PDB entry 6M0S | electron microscopy, 3.60 A resolution | chains A and M of the 15 polymer chains in the assembly

[Chain A]
Molecule: V-type proton ATPase subunit a, vacuolar isoform
From: Saccharomyces cerevisiae (strain ATCC 204508 / S288c)
UniProt: P32563 (VPH1_YEAST); residues 3-827 here = UniProt positions 3-827
Amino-acid sequence (825 residues; each row starts with the number of its first residue):
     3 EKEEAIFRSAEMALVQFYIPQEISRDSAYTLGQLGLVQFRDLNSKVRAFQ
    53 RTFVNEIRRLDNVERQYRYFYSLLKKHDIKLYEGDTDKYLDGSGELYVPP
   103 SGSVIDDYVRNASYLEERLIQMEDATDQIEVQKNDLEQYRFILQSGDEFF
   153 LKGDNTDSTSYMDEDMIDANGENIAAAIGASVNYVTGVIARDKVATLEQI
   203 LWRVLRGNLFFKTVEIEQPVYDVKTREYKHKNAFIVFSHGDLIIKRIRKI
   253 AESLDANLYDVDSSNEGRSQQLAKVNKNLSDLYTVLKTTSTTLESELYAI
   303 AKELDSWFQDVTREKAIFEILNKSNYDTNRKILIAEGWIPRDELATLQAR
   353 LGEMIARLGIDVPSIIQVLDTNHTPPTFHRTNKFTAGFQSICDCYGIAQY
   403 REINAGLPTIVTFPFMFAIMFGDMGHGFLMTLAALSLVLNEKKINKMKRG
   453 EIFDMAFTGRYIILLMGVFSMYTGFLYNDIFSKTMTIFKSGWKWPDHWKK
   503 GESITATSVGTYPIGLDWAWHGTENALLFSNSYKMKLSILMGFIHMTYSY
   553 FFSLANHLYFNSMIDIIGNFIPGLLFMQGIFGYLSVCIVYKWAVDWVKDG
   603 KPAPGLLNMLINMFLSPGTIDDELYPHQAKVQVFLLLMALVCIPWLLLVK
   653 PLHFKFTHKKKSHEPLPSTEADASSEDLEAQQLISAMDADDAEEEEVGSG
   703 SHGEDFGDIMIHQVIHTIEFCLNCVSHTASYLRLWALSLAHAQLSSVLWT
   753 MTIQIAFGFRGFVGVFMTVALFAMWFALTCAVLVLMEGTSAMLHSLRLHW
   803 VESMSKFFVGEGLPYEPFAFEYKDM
Not modelled in the structure: 154-183, 225-229, 660-705

[Chain M]
Molecule: V-type proton ATPase subunit e
From: Saccharomyces cerevisiae (strain ATCC 204508 / S288c)
UniProt: Q3E7B6 (VA0E_YEAST); residues 1-71 here = UniProt positions 1-71
Amino-acid sequence (71 residues; numbered 1 to 71; the number before each row is that of its first residue):
     1 MSSFYTVVGVFIVVSAMSVLFWIMAPKNNQAVWRSTVILTLAMMFLMWAI
    51 TFLCQLHPLVAPRRSDLRPEF

[Chain A / chain M interface]
Residue-residue contacts - 65 pairs, chain A then chain M:
  Glu6(A) with Lys27(M); Gln30(M), hydrogen bond (side chain-backbone); Ala31(M)
  Asn384(A) with Asn29(M)
  Pro410(A) with Leu39(M), hydrophobic
  Val413(A) with Thr36(M); Thr40(M); Met43(M), hydrophobic
  Phe417(A) with Met43(M); Met47(M), hydrophobic
  Tyr474(A) with Met44(M), hydrogen bond (side chain-backbone)
  Thr475(A) with Met47(M)
  Leu478(A) with Met47(M)
  Tyr479(A) with Met47(M), hydrophobic
  Trp494(A) with Pro58(M), hydrophobic; Ala61(M), hydrophobic; Pro62(M)
  Trp496(A) with Arg64(M)
  Trp500(A) with Arg68(M); Pro69(M); Phe71(M), hydrophobic
  Lys501(A) with Pro69(M)
  Lys502(A) with Pro69(M)
  Glu504(A) with Ser65(M)
  Ser505(A) with Arg64(M); Ser65(M)
  Ile506(A) with Arg63(M); Arg64(M), hydrogen bond (backbone-backbone)
  Thr507(A) with Pro62(M); Arg63(M)
  Ala508(A) with Pro62(M), hydrogen bond (backbone-backbone)
  Thr513(A) with Ser2(M), hydrogen bond; Phe52(M); Gln55(M); Leu56(M)
  Tyr514(A) with Phe52(M); Gln55(M)
  Pro515(A) with Trp48(M), hydrogen bond (backbone-side chain); Phe52(M)
  Ile516(A) with Trp48(M)
  Gly517(A) with Thr51(M); Gln55(M), hydrogen bond (backbone-side chain)
  Leu518(A) with Gln55(M)
  Asp519(A) with Gln55(M)
  Trp522(A) with Val60(M)
  His523(A) with Arg64(M), hydrogen bond (backbone-side chain)
  Gly524(A) with Arg64(M)
  Thr525(A) with Pro62(M); Arg63(M)
  Glu526(A) with Arg63(M), salt bridge
  Asn527(A) with Ala61(M), hydrogen bond (side chain-backbone); Pro62(M); Arg63(M), hydrogen bond (side chain-backbone)
  Phe531(A) with Cys54(M)
  Tyr535(A) with Ile50(M); Thr51(M), hydrogen bond; Cys54(M), hydrophobic
  Leu539(A) with Ile50(M), hydrophobic
  Leu542(A) with Ile50(M), hydrophobic
  Ile546(A) with Leu46(M), hydrophobic
  Val591(A) with Leu53(M), hydrophobic
  Trp594(A) with Ile50(M), hydrophobic; Leu53(M), hydrophobic; His57(M)
  Asp597(A) with His57(M), salt bridge
Other interface residues (no listed pair), chain A (55 interface residues in all): Ile8, Thr387, Leu409, Ile412, Thr414, Phe471, Asp498, Gly503, Ala521, Met543, Tyr550, Ala595, Val596, Val599, Ala605
Other interface residues (no listed pair), chain M (35 interface residues in all): Phe4, Val32, Leu59, Leu67

[Overview]
Chain A and chain M form an interface of 55 and 35 residues respectively; the contacts include 11 hydrogen
bonds and 2 salt bridges. Polar contacts include Glu526(A)-Arg63(M), Asp597(A)-His57(M) and Glu6(A)-Gln30(M).
Chain A is V-type proton ATPase subunit a, vacuolar isoform and chain M is V-type proton ATPase subunit e,
both from Saccharomyces cerevisiae (strain ATCC 204508 / S288c); the structure, 3.6A Yeast Vo state3 prime,
was determined by electron microscopy together with 6M0R from the same study.
